PDB entry 5VMJ | X-ray diffraction, 2.95 A resolution | chains B and C of the 6 polymer chains in the assembly

Chain B:
Protein: Hemagglutinin HA2
Organism: Influenza A virus (strain A/Brevig Mission/1/1918 H1N1)
Reference sequence: Q9WFX3 (HEMA_I18A0); residues 1-185 here correspond to UniProt positions 345-529 (UniProt number = residue number + 344)
Amino-acid sequence (191 residues; numbered 1 to 191; the number before each row is that of its first residue):
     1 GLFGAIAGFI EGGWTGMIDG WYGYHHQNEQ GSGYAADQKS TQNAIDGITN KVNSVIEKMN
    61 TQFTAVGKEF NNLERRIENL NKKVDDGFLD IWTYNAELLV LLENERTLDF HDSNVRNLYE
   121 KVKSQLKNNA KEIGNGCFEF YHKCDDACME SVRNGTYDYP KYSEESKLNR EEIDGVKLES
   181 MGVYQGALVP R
Unresolved in the structure: 165-191
Sequence notes: expression tag (186-191)
Disulfides: Cys-144/Cys-148
UniProt features mapped onto this chain:
  - glycosylation: Asn-154 (N-linked (GlcNAc...) asparagine)

Chain C:
Protein: Hemagglutinin HA1
Organism: Influenza A virus (A/New_York/1/18(H1N1))
Reference sequence: Q9WFX4 (Q9WFX4_9INFA); aligned to UniProt positions 18-343 over residues 1-326 (the alignment contains insertions or deletions, so no single offset holds)
Amino-acid sequence (326 residues; each row starts with the number of its first residue):
     1 DTICIGYHAN NSTDTVDTVL EKNVTVTHSV NLLEDSHNGK LCKLKGIAPL QLGKCNIAGW
    61 LLGNPECDLL LTASSWSYIV ETSNSENGTC YPGDFIDYEE LREQLSSVSS FEKFEIFPKT
   121 SSWPNHETTG VTAACSYAGA SSFYRNLLWL TKKGSSYPKL SKSYVNNKGK EVLVLWGVHH
   181 PPTGTEQQSL YQNADAYVSV GSSKYNRRFT PEIAARPKVR GLASRMNYYW TLLEPGDTIT
   241 FEATGNLIAP WYAFALNRGS GSGIITSDAP VHDCNTKCQT PHGAINSSLP FQNIHPVTIG
   301 ECPKYVRSTK LRMATGLRNI PSIQSR
Unresolved in the structure: 322-326
Sequence notes: engineered mutation Glu-186 (Asp204 in Q9WFX4), Leu-222 (Gln240 in Q9WFX4), Ser-224 (Gly242 in Q9WFX4)
Disulfides: Cys-42/Cys-274, Cys-55/Cys-67, Cys-90/Cys-135, Cys-278/Cys-302
Glycans and other covalent adducts: N-acetylglucosamine (NAG) linked to Asn-87, Asn-286

How chain B and chain C interact:
Pairs across the interface - 16 pairs, chain B then chain C:
  Asn-72(B) with Gln-104(C), hydrogen bond (backbone-side chain)
  Leu-73(B) with Asp-97(C); Glu-100(C)
  Glu-74(B) with Glu-100(C)
  Arg-75(B) with Glu-100(C), hydrogen bond (backbone-side chain); Glu-103(C), salt bridge; Gln-104(C); Ser-106(C); Gly-259(C); Ser-260(C); Gly-261(C)
  Arg-76(B) with Glu-99(C); Glu-100(C), salt bridge; Glu-103(C)
  Asn-79(B) with Glu-103(C), hydrogen bond
  Asp-90(B) with Lys-304(C), salt bridge
Interface residues without a listed pair, chain B (8 interface residues in all): Tyr-94
Interface residues without a listed pair, chain C (14 interface residues in all): Trp-230, Arg-258, Ser-262, Phe-291

In short:
8 residues of chain B and 14 residues of chain C are in contact; the contacts include 3 hydrogen bonds and 3
salt bridges. Polar pairs include Arg-75(B)/Glu-103(C), Arg-76(B)/Glu-100(C) and Asp-90(B)/Lys-304(C).
N-acetylglucosamine is covalently linked to Asn-87(C) and Asn-286(C).
Chain B is Hemagglutinin HA2 (Influenza A virus (strain A/Brevig Mission/1/1918 H1N1)) and chain C is
Hemagglutinin HA1 (Influenza A virus (A/New_York/1/18(H1N1))); the structure, Influenza hemagglutinin H1
mutant DH1E in complex with 3'SLN, was determined by X-ray diffraction, deposited together with 5VMC, 5VMF and
5VMG.
